Entry 3CJ4 (X-ray diffraction, 2.07 A resolution); this record covers chain A.

# Chain A
Protein: RNA-directed RNA polymerase
Source organism: Hepatitis C virus subtype 1b
Notes: EC 2.7.7.48
UniProtKB: P26663 (POLG_HCVBK); residues 2-570 here correspond to UniProt positions 2421-2989 (UniProt number = residue number + 2419)
Chain sequence (576 residues; each row starts with the number of its first residue; numbers below 1 keep their minus sign (Met-5 is residue -5)):
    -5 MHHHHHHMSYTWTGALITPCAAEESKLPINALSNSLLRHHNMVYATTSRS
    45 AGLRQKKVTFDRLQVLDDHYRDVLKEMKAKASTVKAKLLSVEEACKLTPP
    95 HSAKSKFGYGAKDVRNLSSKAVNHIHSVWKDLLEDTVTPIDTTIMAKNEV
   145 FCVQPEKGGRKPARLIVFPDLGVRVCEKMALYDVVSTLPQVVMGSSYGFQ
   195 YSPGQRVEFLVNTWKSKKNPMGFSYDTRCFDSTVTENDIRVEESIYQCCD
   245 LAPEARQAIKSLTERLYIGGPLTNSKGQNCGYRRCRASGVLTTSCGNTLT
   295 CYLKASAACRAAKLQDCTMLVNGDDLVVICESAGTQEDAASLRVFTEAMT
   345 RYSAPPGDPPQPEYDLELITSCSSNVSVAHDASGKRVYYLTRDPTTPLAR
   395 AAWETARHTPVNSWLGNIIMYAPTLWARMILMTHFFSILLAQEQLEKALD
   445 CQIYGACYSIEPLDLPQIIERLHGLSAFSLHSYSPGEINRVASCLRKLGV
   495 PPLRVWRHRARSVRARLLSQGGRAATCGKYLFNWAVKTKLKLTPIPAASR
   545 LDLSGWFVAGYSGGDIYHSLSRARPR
Unresolved in the structure: -5 to -1, 149-153, 563-570
Construct notes: expression tag (-5 to 1)
UniProt features mapped onto this chain:
  - binding site (Mg(2+)): Asp220, Asp318, Asp319
  - modified residue (Phosphoserine): Ser29, Ser42
Bound ions: Ni2+ site 1 near His1 (its only coordinating residue here); Ni2+ site 2: Asp66 (shared with 1 residue of chain B)
Ligand contacts: SX5 (4-[(4-bromo-2-{[(3R,5S)-3,5-dimethylpiperidin-1-yl]carbonyl}phenyl)amino]-4-oxobutanoic acid): Leu419, Arg422, Met423, Leu474, His475, Ser476, Tyr477, Ile482, Leu497, Arg498, Arg501, Trp528
Reported in the primary citation:
  - binding site for SX5: His475, Ser476

# Summary
Bound to chain A: compound SX5. UniProt lists 3 Mg2+-binding residues. The paper reports a binding site for
SX5 at His475 and Ser476.
Chain A is RNA-directed RNA polymerase (Hepatitis C virus subtype 1b); the structure, Crystal structure of
hepatitis c virus rna-dependent rna polymerase ns5b in complex with optimized small molecule ..., was
determined by X-ray diffraction (same publication as 3CIZ, 3CJ0, 3CJ2, 3CJ3 and 3CJ5).
